PDB entry 5YV5 | X-ray diffraction, 2.10 A resolution | chains A and B

Chain A:
Protein: ATPase RIL
Source organism: Pyrococcus furiosus COM1
UniProtKB: I6V0C7 (I6V0C7_9EURY); residue numbers follow UniProt; this construct covers 75-590
Sequence (536 residues; each row starts with the number of its first residue):
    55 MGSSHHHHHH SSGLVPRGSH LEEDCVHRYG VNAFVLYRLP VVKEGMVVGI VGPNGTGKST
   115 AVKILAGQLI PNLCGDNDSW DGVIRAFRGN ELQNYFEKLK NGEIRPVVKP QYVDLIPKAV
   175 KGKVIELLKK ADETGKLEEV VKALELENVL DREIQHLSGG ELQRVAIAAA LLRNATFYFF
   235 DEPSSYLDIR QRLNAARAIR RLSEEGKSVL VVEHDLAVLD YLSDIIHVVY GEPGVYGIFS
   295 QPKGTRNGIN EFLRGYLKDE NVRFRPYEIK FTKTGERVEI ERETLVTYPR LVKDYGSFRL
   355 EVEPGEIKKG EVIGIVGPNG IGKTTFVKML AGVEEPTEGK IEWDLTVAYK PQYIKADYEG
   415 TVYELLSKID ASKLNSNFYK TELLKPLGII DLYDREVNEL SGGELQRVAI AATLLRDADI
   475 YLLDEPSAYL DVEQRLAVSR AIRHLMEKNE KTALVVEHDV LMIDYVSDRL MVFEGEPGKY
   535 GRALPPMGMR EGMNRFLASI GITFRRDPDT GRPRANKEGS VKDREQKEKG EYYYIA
Not modelled in the structure: 55-72, 590
Construct notes: initiating methionine (55); expression tag (56-74)
Disulfide bonds: Cys79-Cys128
Ion coordination: Mg2+ site 1: Ser113, Gln165 (together with ADP); Mg2+ site 2: Thr378, Gln406 (together with ADP)
Small-molecule neighbours:
  - ADP (adenosine-5'-diphosphate), molecule 1: Tyr83, Val85, Asn86, Phe88, Pro107, Asn108, Gly109, Thr110, Gly111, Lys112, Ser113, Thr114, Lys117, Gln165, Gly288
  - ADP, molecule 2: Tyr349, Phe352, Pro372, Asn373, Gly374, Ile375, Gly376, Lys377, Thr378, Thr379, Gln406, Gly532
Reported in the primary citation:
  - mutagenesis - V219S: unchanged binding to Archaeal ribosomal stalk protein aP1 (chain B)

Chain B:
Protein: Archaeal ribosomal stalk protein aP1
Sequence (18 residues; each row starts with the number of its first residue):
    91 EEEVSEEEAL AGLSALFG
Not modelled in the structure: 91-94
Reported in the primary citation:
  - mutagenesis - L103S, L106S, F107S: decreased catalytic activity with ATPase RIL (chain A)
  - mutagenesis - G108DEL: unchanged catalytic activity with ATPase RIL (chain A)

Chain A / chain B interface:
Residue-residue contacts - 28 pairs, chain A then chain B:
  Val161(A) - Leu106(B)  hydrophobic
  Val162(A) - Leu106(B)
  Pro164(A) - Leu103(B)  hydrophobic
  Tyr166(A) - Ala99(B)  hydrophobic
  Tyr166(A) - Gly102(B)
  Tyr166(A) - Leu103(B)  hydrophobic
  Leu169(A) - Ser95(B)
  Leu169(A) - Ala99(B)  hydrophobic
  Leu169(A) - Leu103(B)
  Ile170(A) - Leu103(B)  hydrophobic
  Ile170(A) - Phe107(B)  hydrophobic
  Lys172(A) - Ser95(B)
  Ala173(A) - Leu100(B)  hydrophobic
  Ala173(A) - Leu103(B)  hydrophobic
  Ala173(A) - Ser104(B)  hydrogen bond (backbone-side chain)
  Leu181(A) - Phe107(B)  hydrophobic
  Lys184(A) - Phe107(B)
  Lys184(A) - Gly108(B)
  Val219(A) - Phe107(B)  hydrophobic
  Ala220(A) - Leu106(B)
  Ala220(A) - Phe107(B)  hydrophobic
  Ala223(A) - Leu106(B)
  Ala223(A) - Phe107(B)  hydrophobic
  Ala224(A) - Leu106(B)
  Arg227(A) - Ala105(B)
  Arg227(A) - Leu106(B)  hydrogen bond (side chain-backbone)
  Arg227(A) - Phe107(B)  hydrogen bond (side chain-backbone)
  Arg227(A) - Gly108(B)  hydrogen bond (side chain-backbone)
Also at the interface, not in a pair above, chain A (19 interface residues in all): Gln122, Lys163, Val174, Ala185
Also at the interface, not in a pair above, chain B (11 interface residues in all): Glu98
From the paper, about this interface:
  - specific contacts: Val161(A)-Leu106(B), Val162(A)-Leu106(B), Pro164(A)-Leu103(B), Pro164(A)-Leu106(B), Tyr166(A)-Leu103(B), Leu169(A)-Leu103(B), Ile170(A)-Leu103(B), Ile170(A)-Phe107(B), Ala173(A)-Leu103(B), Val174(A)-Phe107(B), Val219(A)-Phe107(B), Ala220(A)-Leu106(B), Ala223(A)-Leu106(B), Ala223(A)-Phe107(B), Ala224(A)-Leu106(B), Arg227(A)-Leu106(B), Arg227(A)-Phe107(B)

Overview:
19 residues of chain A face 11 of chain B across their interface, with 4 hydrogen bonds. Polar pairs include
Ala173(A)-Ser104(B), Arg227(A)-Leu106(B) and Arg227(A)-Phe107(B). The paper describes contacts between
Val161(A) and Leu106(B), Val162(A) and Leu106(B) and Pro164(A) and Leu103(B) among others. The paper reports
that L103S, L106S and F107S of chain B reduce catalytic activity with ATPase RIL (chain A); V219S of chain A
leaves binding to Archaeal ribosomal stalk protein aP1 (chain B) unchanged.
Chain A is ATPase RIL (Pyrococcus furiosus COM1) and chain B is Archaeal ribosomal stalk protein aP1; the
structure, Crystal structure of the complex of archaeal ribosomal stalk protein aP1 and archaeal ribosome
recycling factor ..., was determined by X-ray diffraction.
